PDB entry 9DO5 | X-ray diffraction, 3.00 A resolution | chain A

[Chain A]
Name: Papain-like protease nsp3
Source organism: Severe acute respiratory syndrome coronavirus 2
Notes: EC 3.4.19.12, 3.4.22.-
UniProt: P0DTD1 (R1AB_SARS2); residues 1-315 here correspond to UniProt positions 1564-1878 (UniProt number = residue number + 1563)
Amino-acid sequence (318 residues; numbered -2 to 315; the number before each row is that of its first residue; numbers below 1 keep their minus sign (Ser-2 is residue -2)):
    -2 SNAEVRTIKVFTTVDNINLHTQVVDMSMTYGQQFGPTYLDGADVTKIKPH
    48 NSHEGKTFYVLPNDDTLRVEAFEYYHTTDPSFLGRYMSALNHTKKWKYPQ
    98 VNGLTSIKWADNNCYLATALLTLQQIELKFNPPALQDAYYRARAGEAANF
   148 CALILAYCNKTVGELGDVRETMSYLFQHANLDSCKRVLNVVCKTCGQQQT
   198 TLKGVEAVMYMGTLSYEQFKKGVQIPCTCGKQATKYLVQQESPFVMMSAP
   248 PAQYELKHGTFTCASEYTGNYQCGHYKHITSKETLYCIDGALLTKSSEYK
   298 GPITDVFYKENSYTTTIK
Disordered / not traced: -2 to 4, 20-22, 25-26, 47, 315
Sequence notes: expression tag (-2 to 0)
Metal / ion sites: Zn2+ site 1 near His17 (its only coordinating residue here); Zn2+ site 2: Asp62, His73; Zn2+ site 3: His89, Asp108; Zn2+ site 4: Cys111, His272; Zn2+ site 5 near His175 (its only coordinating residue here); Zn2+ site 6: Cys189, Cys192, Cys226; Zn2+ site 7 near Cys192 (its only coordinating residue here); Zn2+ site 8 near His255 (its only coordinating residue here)
Residues lining bound ligands: A1BEE (5-[2-(dimethylamino)ethoxy]-N-{(1R)-1-[(2P)-2-{1-[2-(dimethylamino)-2-oxoethyl]-1H-pyrazol-4-yl}quinolin-4-yl]ethyl}-2-methylbenzamide): Leu162, Gly163, Asp164, Arg166, Glu167, Met208, Pro248, Tyr264, Gly266, Asn267, Tyr268, Gln269, Cys270, Tyr273, Thr301
UniProt features mapped onto this chain:
  - zinc finger: Cys189 to Cys226 (C4-type)
  - active site (For PL-PRO activity): Cys111, His272, Asp286
  - binding site (Zn(2+)): Cys189, Cys192, Cys224, Cys226
From the paper describing this entry:
  - binding site for A1BEE: Asp164, Glu167, Met208, Pro248, Tyr264, Tyr268, Gln269
  - catalytic residues: Cys111, His272, Asp286 (citing earlier work)

[Overview]
Chain A binds compound A1BEE. The Zn2+ site 2 is built by Asp62 and His73. His89 and Asp108 coordinate Zn2+
site 3. From UniProt: 3 active-site residues and 4 Zn2+-binding residues. From the paper: catalytic residues
Cys111, His272 and Asp286; a binding site for A1BEE at Asp164, Glu167 and Met208 among others.
Chain A is Papain-like protease nsp3 (Severe acute respiratory syndrome coronavirus 2); the structure,
SARS-CoV-2 papain-like protease (PLpro) with inhibitor Jun12665, was determined by X-ray diffraction together
with 9DNU, 9DNV, 9DO1, 9DO3 and 9DOI from the same study.
